Entry 1Y76 (solution NMR); this record covers chains B and D of the 4 polymer chains in the assembly.

[Chain B (and D)]
Molecule: MAGUK p55 subfamily member 5
Source organism: Homo sapiens
Notes: fragment: L27 domain; chain D of this document is another copy of the same molecule, construct and numbering; everything in this record applies to it too
Reference sequence: Q8N3R9 (MPP5_HUMAN); residues 80-139 here correspond to UniProt positions 118-177 (UniProt number = residue number + 38)
Sequence (60 residues; row label = number of the first residue in the row):
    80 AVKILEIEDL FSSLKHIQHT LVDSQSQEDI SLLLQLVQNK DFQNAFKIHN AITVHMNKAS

[Interface between chain B and chain D]
Residue-residue contacts (9):
  Lys-119(B) / Ala-130(D)
  Asp-120(B) / Ile-131(D)
  Asn-123(B) / Lys-126(D)
  Asn-123(B) / Ile-127(D)
  Ile-127(B) / Asn-123(D)
  Ile-127(B) / Ile-127(D)
  Ala-130(B) / Asn-123(D)
  Ile-131(B) / Asp-120(D)
  Ile-131(B) / Asn-123(D)
Interface residues without a listed pair, chain B (8 interface residues in all): Lys-126, His-134
Interface residues without a listed pair, chain D (8 interface residues in all): Lys-119, His-134

[In short]
The chain B/chain D interface involves 8 residues from each chain.
Both chains are MAGUK p55 subfamily member 5 (Homo sapiens). Entry 1Y76 (Solution Structure of Patj/Pals1 L27
Domain Complex) was determined by solution NMR (same publication as 1Y74).
